Entry 6XOX (electron microscopy, 3.10 A resolution); this record covers chains B and E of the 6 polymer chains in the assembly.

[Chain B]
Name: Guanine nucleotide-binding protein G(I)/G(S)/G(T) subunit beta-1
Source organism: Homo sapiens
Reference sequence: P62873 (GBB1_HUMAN); residues 2-340 here = UniProt positions 2-340
Amino-acid sequence (350 residues; row label = number of the first residue in the row; numbers below 1 keep their minus sign (Met-9 is residue -9)):
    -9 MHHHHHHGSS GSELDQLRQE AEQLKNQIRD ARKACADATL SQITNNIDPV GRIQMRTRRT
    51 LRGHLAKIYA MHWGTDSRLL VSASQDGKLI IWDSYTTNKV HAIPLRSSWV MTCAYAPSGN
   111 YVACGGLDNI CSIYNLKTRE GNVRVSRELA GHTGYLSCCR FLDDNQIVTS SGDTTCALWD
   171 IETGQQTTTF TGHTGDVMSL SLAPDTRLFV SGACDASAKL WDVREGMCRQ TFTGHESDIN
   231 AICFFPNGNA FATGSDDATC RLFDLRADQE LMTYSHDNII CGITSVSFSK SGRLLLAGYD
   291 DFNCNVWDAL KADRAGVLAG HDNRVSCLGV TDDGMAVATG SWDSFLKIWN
Not modelled in the structure: -9 to 1
Construct notes: expression tag (-9 to 1)
UniProt features mapped onto this chain:
  - modified residue: Ser2 (N-acetylserine), His266 (Phosphohistidine)
  - natural variant: Leu30 (L30F: In MRD42; uncertain significance), Arg52 (R52G: In MRD42), Gly64 (G64V: In MRD42), Asp76 (D76E: In MRD42; D76G: In MRD42), Gly77 (G77S: In MRD42), Lys78 (K78R: In MRD42), Ile80 (I80N: In MRD42; I80T: In MRD42), His91 (H91R: In MRD42; uncertain significance), Ala92 (A92T: In MRD42), Pro94 (P94S: In MRD42), Leu95 (L95P: In MRD42), Arg96 (R96L: In MRD42), 5 further natural variant entries in UniProt

[Chain E]
Name: single-chain variable fragment scFv16
Source organism: Mus musculus
Notes: antibody fragment or engineered binder
Amino-acid sequence (259 residues; each row starts with the number of its first residue; note: 2 numbers in that range are skipped by the numbering (no residue carries them; nothing is unmodelled there); a row labelled like 121A-121N holds insertion residues (121A, then the next letters in order)):
     1 DVQLVESGGG LVQPGGSRKL SCSASGFAFS SFGMHWVRQA PEKGLEWVAY ISSGSGTIYY
    61 ADTVKGRFTI SRDDPKNTLF LQMTSLRSED TAMYYCVRSI YYYGSSPFDF WGQGTTLTVS
   121 S
121A-121N GGGGSGGGGSGGGG
   124 SDIVMTQATS SVPVTPGESV SISCRSSKSL LHSNGNTYLY WFLQRPGQSP QLLIYRMSNL
   184 ASGVPDRFSG SGSGTAFTLT ISRLEAEDVG VYYCMQHLEY PLTFGAGTKL ELKAAAHHHH
   244 HHHH
Not modelled in the structure: 1, 121A-121N, 236-247
Cystine bridges: Cys22-Cys96, Cys147-Cys217

[Chain B / chain E interface]
Residue-residue contacts (12; chain B residue first):
  Asp66(B) - Tyr103(E)
  Arg68(B) - Tyr103(E)
  Leu69(B) - Tyr103(E)  hydrophobic
  Asp83(B) - Tyr103(E)
  Val90(B) - Tyr102(E)  hydrophobic
  His91(B) - Tyr102(E)
  Arg129(B) - Arg98(E)
  Glu130(B) - Gly26(E)
  Glu130(B) - Phe27(E)
  Glu130(B) - Ala28(E)  hydrogen bond (backbone-backbone)
  Gly131(B) - Phe32(E)
  Asn132(B) - Ala28(E)
Interface residues without a listed pair, chain B (11 interface residues in all): Leu126

[Overview]
Chain B and chain E form an interface of 11 and 7 residues respectively, with 1 hydrogen bond. The
hydrogen-bonded pair Glu130(B)-Ala28(E) is a backbone contact.
Chain B is Guanine nucleotide-binding protein G(I)/G(S)/G(T) subunit beta-1 (Homo sapiens) and chain E is
single-chain variable fragment scFv16 (Mus musculus); the structure, cryo-EM of human GLP-1R bound to
non-peptide agonist LY3502970, was determined by electron microscopy.
